Entry 1AJQ (X-ray diffraction, 2.05 A resolution); this record covers chains A and B.

== Chain A ==
Protein: Penicillin amidohydrolase
Source organism: Escherichia coli
Notes: EC 3.5.1.11
UniProt: P06875 (PAC_ECOLI); residues 1-209 here correspond to UniProt positions 27-235 (UniProt number = residue number + 26)
Chain sequence (209 residues; numbered 1 to 209; the number before each row is that of its first residue):
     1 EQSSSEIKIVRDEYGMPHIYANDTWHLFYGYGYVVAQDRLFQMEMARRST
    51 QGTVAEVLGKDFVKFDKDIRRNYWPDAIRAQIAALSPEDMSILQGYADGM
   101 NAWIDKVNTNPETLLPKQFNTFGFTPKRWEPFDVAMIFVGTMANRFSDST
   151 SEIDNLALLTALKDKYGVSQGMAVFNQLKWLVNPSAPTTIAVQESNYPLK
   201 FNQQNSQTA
Unresolved in the structure: 1-2, 209
Curated features (UniProtKB/Swiss-Prot):
  - binding site (Ca(2+)): Glu152
Ion coordination: Ca2+: Glu152 (shared with Asp73(B), Val75(B), Asp76(B), Pro205(B) of chain B)

== Chain B ==
Protein: Penicillin amidohydrolase
Source organism: Escherichia coli
Notes: EC 3.5.1.11
UniProt: P06875 (PAC_ECOLI); residues 1-557 here correspond to UniProt positions 290-846 (UniProt number = residue number + 289)
Chain sequence (557 residues; each row starts with the number of its first residue):
     1 SNMWVIGKSKAQDAKAIMVNGPQFGWYAPAYTYGIGLHGAGYDVTGNTPF
    51 AYPGLVFGHNGVISWGSTAGFGDDVDIFAERLSAEKPGYYLHNGKWVKML
   101 SREETITVKNGQAETFTVWRTVHGNILQTDQTTQTAYAKSRAWDGKEVAS
   151 LLAWTHQMKAKNWQQWTQQAAKQALTINWYYADVNGNIGYVHTGAYPDRQ
   201 SGHDPRLPVPGTGKWDWKGLLPFEMNPKVYNPQSGYIANWNNSPQKDYPA
   251 SDLFAFLWGGADRVTEIDRLLEQKPRLTADQAWDVIRQTSRQDLNLRLFL
   301 PTLQAATSGLTQSDPRRQLVETLTRWDGINLLNDDGKTWQQPGSAILNVW
   351 LTSMLKRTVVAAVPMPFDKWYSASGYETTQDGPTGSLNISVGAKILYEAV
   401 QGDKSPIPQAVDLFAGKPQQEVVLAALEDTWETLSKRYGNNVSNWKTPAM
   451 ALTFRANNFFGVPQAAAEETRHQAEYQNRGTENDMIVFSPTTSDRPVLAW
   501 DVVAPGQSGFIAPDGTVDKHYEDQLKMYENFGRKSLWLTKQDVEAHKESQ
   551 EVLHVQR
Construct notes: conflict Gln165 (Glu454 in P06875)
Curated features (UniProtKB/Swiss-Prot):
  - active site: Ser1 (Nucleophile)
  - binding site (Ca(2+)): Asp73, Val75, Asp76, Pro205, Asp252
Ion coordination: Ca2+: Asp73, Val75, Asp76, Pro205, Asp252 (shared with Glu152(A) of chain A)
Residues lining bound ligands: thiopheneacetic acid (SPA): Ser1, Pro22, Gln23, Phe24, Ser67, Thr68, Ala69, Phe71, Ile177, Asn241

== How chain A and chain B interact ==
Pairs across the interface (333):
  Ser5(A) - Leu553(B)
  Ser5(A) - His554(B)
  Ser5(A) - Val555(B)  hydrogen bond (backbone-backbone)
  Glu6(A) - Val552(B)
  Glu6(A) - Leu553(B)
  Glu6(A) - His554(B)  salt bridge
  Ile7(A) - Glu551(B)
  Ile7(A) - Val552(B)
  Ile7(A) - Leu553(B)  hydrogen bond (backbone-backbone)
  Lys8(A) - Glu551(B)
  Ile9(A) - Gln550(B)
  Ile9(A) - Glu551(B)  hydrogen bond (backbone-backbone)
  Ile9(A) - Leu553(B)  hydrophobic
  Val10(A) - Val543(B)  hydrophobic
  Val10(A) - Lys547(B)
  Val10(A) - Ser549(B)
  Arg11(A) - Lys547(B)
  Arg11(A) - Glu548(B)  hydrogen bond (backbone-backbone)
  Arg11(A) - Ser549(B)  hydrogen bond (backbone-backbone)
  Asp12(A) - Trp537(B)
  Asp12(A) - His546(B)
  Asp12(A) - Glu548(B)
  Glu13(A) - His520(B)  hydrogen bond (backbone-side chain)
  Glu13(A) - Trp537(B)  hydrogen bond
  Glu13(A) - His546(B)  hydrogen bond (backbone-backbone)
  Glu13(A) - Glu548(B)
  Tyr14(A) - Gln507(B)
  Tyr14(A) - His520(B)
  Tyr14(A) - Asp523(B)
  Tyr14(A) - Met527(B)
  Tyr14(A) - Lys534(B)
  Gly15(A) - Gln507(B)
  Gly15(A) - His520(B)
  Met16(A) - Gly34(B)
  Met16(A) - Ile35(B)
  Met16(A) - Gly36(B)
  Met16(A) - Thr45(B)
  Met16(A) - Gly46(B)
  Met16(A) - Leu536(B)  hydrophobic
  Pro17(A) - Tyr33(B)
  Pro17(A) - Gly34(B)
  Pro17(A) - Ile35(B)
  Pro17(A) - Gly36(B)  hydrogen bond (backbone-backbone)
  Pro17(A) - Gln507(B)
  His18(A) - Gly36(B)
  His18(A) - His38(B)
  His18(A) - Thr45(B)
  His18(A) - Trp537(B)  hydrogen bond (side chain-backbone)
  His18(A) - Val543(B)
  Ile19(A) - Ile35(B)  hydrophobic
  Ile19(A) - Gly36(B)  hydrogen bond (backbone-backbone)
  Ile19(A) - Leu37(B)
  Ile19(A) - His38(B)  hydrogen bond (backbone-backbone)
  Tyr20(A) - His38(B)
  Tyr20(A) - Lys540(B)
  Tyr20(A) - Val543(B)
  Ala21(A) - His38(B)  hydrogen bond (backbone-backbone)
  Ala21(A) - Gly39(B)
  Asp23(A) - Ala40(B)
  Thr24(A) - Ala40(B)
  Trp25(A) - Val555(B)  hydrophobic
  Trp25(A) - Arg557(B)
  His26(A) - Val555(B)  hydrogen bond (side chain-backbone)
  His26(A) - Gln556(B)
  Leu27(A) - His38(B)
  Leu27(A) - Gly39(B)
  Leu27(A) - Tyr42(B)  hydrophobic
  Phe28(A) - Pro53(B)
  Tyr29(A) - Val555(B)
  Tyr31(A) - Ile35(B)
  Tyr31(A) - Thr48(B)
  Tyr31(A) - Ala51(B)  hydrogen bond (side chain-backbone)
  Tyr31(A) - Tyr52(B)  hydrogen bond (side chain-backbone)
  Tyr31(A) - Pro53(B)
  Tyr33(A) - Glu551(B)  hydrogen bond
  Tyr33(A) - Leu553(B)
  Val34(A) - Tyr33(B)  hydrogen bond (backbone-side chain)
  Val35(A) - Tyr33(B)  hydrogen bond (backbone-side chain)
  Val35(A) - Ala51(B)  hydrophobic
  Gln37(A) - Glu551(B)  hydrogen bond
  Asp38(A) - Tyr33(B)  hydrogen bond
  Asp38(A) - Gln507(B)
  Asp38(A) - Ser508(B)
  Asp38(A) - Gly509(B)  hydrogen bond (backbone-backbone)
  Asp38(A) - Phe510(B)
  Arg39(A) - Ala30(B)  hydrogen bond (side chain-backbone)
  Arg39(A) - Thr32(B)  hydrogen bond (side chain-backbone)
  Arg39(A) - Tyr33(B)
  Arg39(A) - Gly506(B)  hydrogen bond (side chain-backbone)
  Arg39(A) - Gln507(B)  hydrogen bond (side chain-backbone)
  Arg39(A) - Gly509(B)
  Phe41(A) - Gln464(B)
  Phe41(A) - Ala465(B)
  Gln42(A) - Pro29(B)  hydrogen bond (side chain-backbone)
  Gln42(A) - Ala30(B)  hydrogen bond (side chain-backbone)
  Gln42(A) - Gln464(B)  hydrogen bond
  Met43(A) - Phe50(B)
  Met45(A) - Val462(B)  hydrophobic
  Met45(A) - Pro463(B)
  Ala46(A) - Phe50(B)  hydrophobic
  Ser49(A) - Asn458(B)  hydrogen bond
  Ser49(A) - Phe460(B)
  Ser49(A) - Val462(B)
  Ala55(A) - Thr107(B)
  Ala55(A) - Val108(B)
  Ala55(A) - Lys109(B)  hydrogen bond (backbone-backbone)
  Glu56(A) - Thr107(B)  hydrogen bond (backbone-backbone)
  Glu56(A) - Lys109(B)
  Val57(A) - Lys109(B)
  Leu58(A) - Pro463(B)  hydrophobic
  Gly59(A) - Val108(B)
  Gly59(A) - Lys109(B)
  Lys60(A) - Val108(B)
  Phe62(A) - Gly461(B)
  Phe62(A) - Val462(B)  hydrophobic
  Val63(A) - Val108(B)  hydrophobic
  Val63(A) - Glu114(B)
  Phe65(A) - Phe460(B)  hydrophobic
  Asp66(A) - Ile106(B)
  Lys67(A) - Glu114(B)  salt bridge
  Lys67(A) - Phe116(B)
  Ile69(A) - Phe460(B)  hydrophobic
  Arg70(A) - Arg102(B)  hydrogen bond (backbone-side chain)
  Arg70(A) - Glu104(B)  salt bridge
  Arg70(A) - Thr105(B)  hydrogen bond (side chain-backbone)
  Arg70(A) - Ile106(B)
  Arg71(A) - Val118(B)
  Arg71(A) - Asn125(B)  hydrogen bond (backbone-side chain)
  Asn72(A) - Asn125(B)
  Asn72(A) - Lys139(B)  hydrogen bond
  Asn72(A) - Arg141(B)  hydrogen bond (backbone-side chain)
  Tyr73(A) - Arg102(B)  hydrogen bond (backbone-side chain)
  Tyr73(A) - Asn125(B)  hydrogen bond (backbone-side chain)
  Trp74(A) - Ser101(B)
  Trp74(A) - Arg102(B)
  Trp74(A) - Val118(B)
  Trp74(A) - Arg120(B)
  Trp74(A) - Asn125(B)
  Pro75(A) - Arg102(B)
  Ile78(A) - Glu147(B)
  Gln81(A) - Gly145(B)
  Gln81(A) - Lys146(B)
  Gln81(A) - Glu147(B)  hydrogen bond
  Gln81(A) - Val148(B)  hydrogen bond (side chain-backbone)
  Leu85(A) - Leu152(B)  hydrophobic
  Asp89(A) - Leu152(B)
  Asp89(A) - His156(B)  salt bridge
  Ser91(A) - Arg557(B)  hydrogen bond
  Ile92(A) - Pro53(B)  hydrophobic
  Ile92(A) - Thr155(B)
  Tyr96(A) - Ala51(B)  hydrogen bond (side chain-backbone)
  Pro111(A) - Pro513(B)
  Glu112(A) - Pro513(B)
  Thr113(A) - Pro513(B)
  Leu114(A) - Phe510(B)
  Leu115(A) - Pro513(B)
  Pro116(A) - Phe510(B)  hydrophobic
  Pro116(A) - Ile511(B)
  Lys117(A) - Ile511(B)  hydrogen bond (backbone-backbone)
  Lys117(A) - Ala512(B)
  Gln118(A) - Glu469(B)  hydrogen bond
  Ala135(A) - Leu151(B)  hydrophobic
  Ile137(A) - Phe50(B)  hydrophobic
  Phe138(A) - Tyr52(B)  hydrophobic
  Phe138(A) - Glu147(B)
  Phe138(A) - Leu151(B)
  Phe138(A) - Trp154(B)  hydrophobic
  Phe138(A) - Leu175(B)  hydrophobic
  Val139(A) - Glu147(B)
  Gly140(A) - Phe460(B)
  Thr141(A) - Tyr31(B)
  Thr141(A) - Phe50(B)
  Thr141(A) - Tyr52(B)  hydrogen bond
  Thr141(A) - Phe459(B)
  Met142(A) - Tyr52(B)
  Met142(A) - Leu175(B)  hydrophobic
  Ala143(A) - Trp143(B)
  Ala143(A) - Leu175(B)  hydrophobic
  Asn144(A) - Arg141(B)
  Asn144(A) - Trp143(B)
  Arg145(A) - Phe24(B)  hydrogen bond (side chain-backbone)
  Arg145(A) - Tyr27(B)
  Arg145(A) - Tyr31(B)  hydrogen bond
  Arg145(A) - Phe459(B)
  Phe146(A) - Phe24(B)  hydrophobic
  Ser147(A) - Asp74(B)  hydrogen bond
  Ser147(A) - Val75(B)
  Ser147(A) - Trp143(B)  hydrogen bond (backbone-side chain)
  Ser147(A) - Leu175(B)
  Ser147(A) - Thr176(B)  hydrogen bond (side chain-backbone)
  Asp148(A) - Lys139(B)  salt bridge
  Asp148(A) - Arg141(B)  salt bridge
  Asp148(A) - Trp143(B)
  Ser149(A) - Ser251(B)
  Ser149(A) - Leu253(B)
  Thr150(A) - Val75(B)
  Thr150(A) - Ile77(B)
  Thr150(A) - Asp252(B)  hydrogen bond
  Thr150(A) - Leu253(B)
  Ser151(A) - Asp252(B)  hydrogen bond (backbone-side chain)
  Ser151(A) - Leu253(B)
  Ser151(A) - Phe254(B)  hydrogen bond (side chain-backbone)
  Glu152(A) - Val75(B)
  Glu152(A) - Asp76(B)
  Glu152(A) - Ile77(B)  hydrogen bond (side chain-backbone)
  Glu152(A) - Pro205(B)
  Glu152(A) - Arg206(B)
  Glu152(A) - Leu207(B)
  Glu152(A) - Pro208(B)
  Glu152(A) - Asp252(B)
  Ile153(A) - Gln128(B)
  Ile153(A) - Tyr137(B)  hydrophobic
  Asp154(A) - Trp370(B)
  Asn155(A) - Arg206(B)  hydrogen bond (side chain-backbone)
  Asn155(A) - Leu207(B)
  Asn155(A) - Asp252(B)  hydrogen bond (side chain-backbone)
  Asn155(A) - Phe254(B)
  Leu156(A) - Leu207(B)  hydrophobic
  Ala157(A) - Phe367(B)
  Leu158(A) - Phe367(B)  hydrophobic
  Leu158(A) - Trp370(B)  hydrophobic
  Leu158(A) - Tyr371(B)
  Leu159(A) - Leu207(B)  hydrophobic
  Ala161(A) - Pro364(B)  hydrophobic
  Ala161(A) - Phe367(B)  hydrophobic
  Leu162(A) - Pro364(B)
  Lys165(A) - Ala362(B)
  Tyr166(A) - Ala362(B)  hydrogen bond (side chain-backbone)
  Tyr166(A) - Val411(B)  hydrophobic
  Gln170(A) - Ala410(B)  hydrogen bond (side chain-backbone)
  Met172(A) - Arg206(B)
  Ala173(A) - Ala410(B)
  Val174(A) - Ala410(B)
  Phe175(A) - Arg206(B)
  Asn176(A) - Arg206(B)  hydrogen bond
  Gln177(A) - Pro408(B)
  Gln177(A) - Gln409(B)  hydrogen bond
  Gln177(A) - Ala410(B)  hydrogen bond (side chain-backbone)
  Gln177(A) - Val411(B)  hydrogen bond (side chain-backbone)
  Gln177(A) - Leu413(B)
  Leu178(A) - Leu257(B)
  Leu178(A) - Val363(B)  hydrophobic
  Leu178(A) - Tyr371(B)
  Leu178(A) - Ile395(B)
  Lys179(A) - Arg206(B)  hydrogen bond (backbone-side chain)
  Lys179(A) - Ser251(B)  hydrogen bond (side chain-backbone)
  Lys179(A) - Asp252(B)
  Lys179(A) - Leu253(B)  hydrogen bond (side chain-backbone)
  Lys179(A) - Phe256(B)  hydrogen bond (side chain-backbone)
  Lys179(A) - Leu257(B)
  Trp180(A) - Leu257(B)  hydrophobic
  Trp180(A) - Trp258(B)  hydrogen bond (side chain-backbone)
  Trp180(A) - Gly259(B)
  Trp180(A) - Glu398(B)
  Trp180(A) - Ile407(B)  hydrophobic
  Leu181(A) - Pro205(B)  hydrophobic
  Leu181(A) - Arg206(B)
  Leu181(A) - Pro249(B)
  Val182(A) - Asp247(B)
  Val182(A) - Tyr248(B)
  Val182(A) - Pro249(B)  hydrophobic
  Asn183(A) - Trp258(B)
  Asn183(A) - Gly259(B)
  Asn183(A) - Gly260(B)
  Asn183(A) - Glu398(B)  hydrogen bond
  Asn183(A) - Pro406(B)
  Asn183(A) - Ile407(B)
  Pro184(A) - Pro406(B)  hydrophobic
  Ser185(A) - Gly260(B)
  Ser185(A) - Pro406(B)
  Ala186(A) - Trp258(B)
  Ala186(A) - Gly259(B)
  Pro187(A) - Asn242(B)  hydrogen bond (backbone-side chain)
  Pro187(A) - Ser243(B)
  Pro187(A) - Gly259(B)
  Pro187(A) - Asp262(B)
  Pro187(A) - Val264(B)  hydrophobic
  Pro187(A) - Thr265(B)
  Thr188(A) - Asn242(B)
  Thr188(A) - Ser243(B)
  Thr188(A) - Gln245(B)
  Thr188(A) - Lys246(B)
  Thr189(A) - Tyr190(B)
  Thr189(A) - Ile237(B)
  Thr189(A) - Ala238(B)  hydrogen bond (side chain-backbone)
  Thr189(A) - Asn239(B)  hydrogen bond
  Thr189(A) - Asn242(B)  hydrogen bond
  Thr189(A) - Ser243(B)  hydrogen bond (backbone-backbone)
  Thr189(A) - Pro244(B)  hydrogen bond (backbone-backbone)
  Ile190(A) - Tyr190(B)  hydrophobic
  Ile190(A) - Pro227(B)  hydrophobic
  Ile190(A) - Lys228(B)
  Ile190(A) - Val229(B)  hydrophobic
  Ile190(A) - Pro244(B)  hydrogen bond (backbone-backbone)
  Val192(A) - Lys246(B)
  Gln193(A) - Gln233(B)
  Glu194(A) - Val229(B)
  Glu194(A) - Pro232(B)
  Glu194(A) - Gln233(B)  hydrogen bond (side chain-backbone)
  Ser195(A) - Gln245(B)  hydrogen bond
  Asn196(A) - Gln245(B)
  Asn196(A) - Lys246(B)
  Asn196(A) - Asp247(B)
  Tyr197(A) - Leu221(B)
  Tyr197(A) - Met225(B)
  Tyr197(A) - Gln245(B)  hydrogen bond (backbone-side chain)
  Tyr197(A) - Lys246(B)  hydrogen bond (backbone-backbone)
  Tyr197(A) - Asp247(B)
  Tyr197(A) - Tyr248(B)  hydrophobic
  Pro198(A) - Met225(B)  hydrophobic
  Leu199(A) - Leu221(B)  hydrophobic
  Leu199(A) - Met225(B)  hydrophobic
  Lys200(A) - Asp247(B)  salt bridge
  Phe201(A) - Arg199(B)
  Phe201(A) - Pro249(B)  hydrophobic
  Asn202(A) - Gly202(B)
  Asn202(A) - His203(B)
  Asn202(A) - Asp204(B)
  Asn202(A) - Pro205(B)
  Gln203(A) - Asp204(B)
  Gln203(A) - Arg206(B)  hydrogen bond (backbone-side chain)
  Gln204(A) - Asp204(B)
  Asn205(A) - Asp204(B)  hydrogen bond (backbone-side chain)
  Asn205(A) - Leu207(B)
  Ser206(A) - Gly202(B)
  Gln207(A) - Gly202(B)  hydrogen bond (side chain-backbone)
  Gln207(A) - His203(B)
  Gln207(A) - Asp204(B)
  Gln207(A) - Leu207(B)
  Gln207(A) - Pro208(B)
  Gln207(A) - Val209(B)
  Gln207(A) - Pro210(B)
  Gln207(A) - Trp215(B)
Also at the interface, not in a pair above, chain A (143 interface residues in all): Asn22, Thr50, Val54, Ile82, Leu93, Gln94, Asn120, Phe122, Val134
Also at the interface, not in a pair above, chain B (162 interface residues in all): Ala69, Leu100, Ala149, Ser150, Ile177, Ala250, Val359, Lys394, Ala466, Val503, Gly515, Gln524, Glu544

== Summary ==
143 residues of chain A and 162 residues of chain B are in contact, with 83 hydrogen bonds and 7 salt bridges.
Polar pairs include Glu6(A)-His554(B), Lys67(A)-Glu114(B) and Arg70(A)-Glu104(B). Ligands of chain B:
thiopheneacetic acid.
Chain A is Penicillin amidohydrolase and chain B is Penicillin amidohydrolase, both from Escherichia coli; the
structure, Penicillin acylase complexed with thiopheneacetic acid, was determined by X-ray diffraction
together with 1AI4, 1AI5, 1AI6, 1AI7, 1AJN and 1AJP from the same study.
